Entry 5WB5 (X-ray diffraction, 2.70 A resolution); this record covers chains A and B.

Chain A:
Protein: Putative eukaryotic translation initiation factor eIF-4E
Source organism: Leishmania major
UniProt: E9ADE1 (E9ADE1_LEIMA); residue numbers follow UniProt; this construct covers 1-214
Sequence (219 residues; numbered -4 to 214; the number before each row is that of its first residue; numbers below 1 keep their minus sign (Gly-4 is residue -4)):
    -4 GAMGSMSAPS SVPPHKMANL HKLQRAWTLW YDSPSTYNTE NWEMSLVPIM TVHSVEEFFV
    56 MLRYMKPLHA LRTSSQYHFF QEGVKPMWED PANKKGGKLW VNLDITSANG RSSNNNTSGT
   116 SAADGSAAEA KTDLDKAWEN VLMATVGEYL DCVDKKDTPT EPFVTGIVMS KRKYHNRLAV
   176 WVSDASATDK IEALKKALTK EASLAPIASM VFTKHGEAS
Disordered / not traced: -4 to 12, 101-121, 149-155, 200-202, 211-214
Construct notes: expression tag (-4 to 0)
Reported in the primary citation:
  - conformationally variable residues (side-chain flip): Trp37, Trp83

Chain B:
Protein: Uncharacterized protein
Source organism: Leishmania major
UniProt: E9AFM3 (E9AFM3_LEIMA); residue numbers follow UniProt; this construct covers 1-52
Sequence (53 residues; row label = number of the first residue in the row; note: 1 number in that range is skipped by the numbering (no residue carries it; nothing is unmodelled there); numbers below 1 keep their minus sign (Gly-1 is residue -1)):
    -1 G
     1 SPSVRTMYTR EELLRIATLA SAMDLGPEVL RKFDVIEVAE PVPTPKRRDA ES
Disordered / not traced: -1, 1-3, 44-52
Construct notes: expression tag (-1); engineered mutation Ser1 (Met in E9AFM3)

Interface between chain A and chain B:
Pairs across the interface (63):
  Leu15(A) with Met23(B), hydrophobic
  His16(A) with Tyr8(B); Ile16(B); Leu19(B)
  Lys17(A) with Thr6(B); Tyr8(B), hydrogen bond (backbone-side chain)
  Gln19(A) with Arg5(B); Thr6(B), hydrogen bond (side chain-backbone)
  Tyr26(A) with Val35(B); Ile36(B); Glu37(B), hydrogen bond (side chain-backbone)
  Ser28(A) with Glu37(B)
  Ser30(A) with Glu37(B), hydrogen bond
  Thr31(A) with Val35(B)
  Ile44(A) with Lys32(B); Phe33(B), hydrophobic; Val35(B), hydrophobic; Ile36(B), hydrophobic
  Met45(A) with Leu25(B), hydrophobic; Val29(B), hydrophobic; Phe33(B), hydrophobic
  Val50(A) with Leu13(B), hydrophobic; Ile16(B), hydrophobic
  Glu51(A) with Ile16(B); Ala20(B); Met23(B)
  Phe54(A) with Leu13(B); Ala17(B), hydrophobic; Ala20(B), hydrophobic
  Val55(A) with Met23(B); Leu25(B), hydrophobic
  Met56(A) with Phe33(B)
  Arg58(A) with Ala20(B), hydrogen bond (side chain-backbone); Ser21(B); Met23(B), hydrogen bond (side chain-backbone); Asp24(B), salt bridge
  Tyr59(A) with Asp24(B), hydrogen bond; Leu25(B), hydrophobic; Leu30(B), hydrophobic; Phe33(B)
  Met60(A) with Phe33(B)
  Lys61(A) with Ile36(B), hydrogen bond (side chain-backbone)
  Ala65(A) with Val38(B); Ala39(B), hydrogen bond (backbone-backbone)
  Leu66(A) with Ile36(B), hydrophobic; Glu37(B); Ala39(B)
  Arg67(A) with Glu37(B), salt bridge; Ala39(B)
  Tyr72(A) with Ile36(B)
  Asn135(A) with Arg10(B), hydrogen bond
  Met138(A) with Arg10(B); Leu13(B); Leu14(B), hydrophobic
  Gly142(A) with Met7(B); Tyr8(B), hydrogen bond (backbone-backbone)
  Glu143(A) with Arg5(B), salt bridge; Thr6(B); Met7(B)
  Tyr144(A) with Tyr8(B); Arg10(B); Leu13(B)
  Asp146(A) with Arg5(B), salt bridge
Interface residues without a listed pair, chain A (37 interface residues in all): Leu18, Leu24, Val42, Pro43, Val141, Cys147, Val148, Glu196
Interface residues without a listed pair, chain B (25 interface residues in all): Thr9
From the paper, about this interface:
  - specific contacts: Arg58(A)-Asp24(B) (salt bridge), Met138(A)-Leu14(B)
  - interface residues, chain A: Val42(A), Ile44(A), Met45(A), Tyr59(A)
  - interface residues, chain B: Tyr8(B), Leu13(B), Val29(B), Leu30(B), Phe33(B), Val35(B), Ile36(B)

In short:
Chain A and chain B form an interface of 37 and 25 residues respectively, with 11 hydrogen bonds and 4 salt
bridges. Polar pairs include Arg58(A)-Asp24(B), Arg67(A)-Glu37(B) and Glu143(A)-Arg5(B). The authors report a
salt bridge between Arg58(A) and Asp24(B); a contact between Met138(A) and Leu14(B). From the paper: interface
residues Val42(A), Ile44(A) and Tyr8(B) among others; conformational variability at Trp37(A) and Trp83(A).
Chain A is Putative eukaryotic translation initiation factor eIF-4E and chain B is Uncharacterized protein,
both from Leishmania major; the structure, Leishmania IF4E-1 bound to Leishmania 4E-IP1, was determined by
X-ray diffraction.
